7JK3 - chains D and A of the 9 polymer chains in the assembly; structure by electron microscopy, 3.40 A resolution.

== Chain D ==
Protein: Origin recognition complex subunit 4
Organism: Drosophila melanogaster
Reference sequence: Q9W102 (Q9W102_DROME); residue numbers follow UniProt; this construct covers 1-459
Amino-acid sequence (462 residues; numbered -2 to 459; the number before each row is that of its first residue; numbers below 1 keep their minus sign (Ser-2 is residue -2)):
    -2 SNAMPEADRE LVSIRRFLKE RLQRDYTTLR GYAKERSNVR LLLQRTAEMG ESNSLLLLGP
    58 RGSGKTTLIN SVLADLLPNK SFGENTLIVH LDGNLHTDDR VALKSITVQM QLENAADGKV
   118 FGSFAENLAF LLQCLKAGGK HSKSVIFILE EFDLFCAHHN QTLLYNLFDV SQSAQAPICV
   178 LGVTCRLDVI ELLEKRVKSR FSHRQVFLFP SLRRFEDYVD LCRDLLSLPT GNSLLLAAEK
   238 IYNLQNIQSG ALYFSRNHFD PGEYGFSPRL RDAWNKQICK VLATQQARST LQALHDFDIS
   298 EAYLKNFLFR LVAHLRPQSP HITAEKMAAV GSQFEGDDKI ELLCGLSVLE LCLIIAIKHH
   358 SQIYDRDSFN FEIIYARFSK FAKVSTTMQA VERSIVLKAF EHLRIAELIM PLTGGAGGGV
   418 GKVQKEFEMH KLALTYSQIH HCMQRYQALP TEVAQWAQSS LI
Unresolved in the structure: -2 to 1, 245-249, 411-419, 457-459
Construct notes: expression tag (-2 to 0)
Metal / ion sites: Mg2+: Thr63 (together with ATP)
Small-molecule neighbours:
  - ATP (adenosine-5'-triphosphate), molecule 1: Thr25, Leu26, Arg27, Tyr29, Arg58, Gly59, Ser60, Gly61, Lys62, Thr63, Thr64, Glu148, Glu298, Ala299, Lys302
  - ATP, molecule 2: Tyr162, Arg193, Arg197
What the authors report for this chain:
  - mutagenesis - R97A (3-fold): decreased binding to DNA

== Chain A ==
Protein: Origin recognition complex subunit 1
Organism: Drosophila melanogaster
Reference sequence: O16810 (ORC1_DROME); residue numbers follow UniProt; this construct covers 440-924
Amino-acid sequence (488 residues; numbered 437 to 924; the number before each row is that of its first residue):
   437 SNAPRRSIHL SNIVEQRVFE DDEIISTPKR GRSKKTVQDN DEDYSPKKSV QKTPTRTRRS
   497 STTTKTATTP SKGITTATAT PMTPSQKMKK IRAGELSPSM QQRTDLPAKD SSKSELQLAR
   557 EQLHVSVVPK SLPCREREFE NIYAFLEGKI QDQCGGCMYV SGVPGTGKTA TVTGVIRTLQ
   617 RMAKQNELPA FEYLEINGMR LTEPRQAYVQ IYKQLTGKTV SWEQAHALLE KRFTTPAPRR
   677 VTTVLLVDEL DILCNRRQDV VYNLLDWPTK SAAKLVVVTI ANTMDLPERL LMGKVTSRLG
   737 LTRLTFQPYS HKQLQEIVTA RLGGSETFKG EAVQLVARKV AAVSGDARRA LDICRRATEI
   797 ADTAAVKCVT MLHVQQALAE MIASAKVQAI RNCSRMEQIF LQAIAAEVTR TGVEETTFMG
   857 VYQQVETIAA FMGVTFPPPG RALRLCSKLG AERLIISEHS RNDLFQKILL NVSADDIHYA
   917 LRVEEMVN
Unresolved in the structure: 437-518, 920-924
Construct notes: expression tag (437-439)
Metal / ion sites: Mg2+: Thr605 (together with ATP)
Small-molecule neighbours: ATP (adenosine-5'-triphosphate): Val561, Val563, Val564, Pro565, Leu568, Pro569, Arg571, Pro600, Gly601, Thr602, Gly603, Lys604, Thr605, Ala606, Glu685, Asn718, Tyr745, Ile753, Arg757, Ala783, Arg784, Leu787
Curated features (UniProtKB/Swiss-Prot):
  - binding site (ATP): Val564, Gly598 to Ala606, Glu685, Asn718, Arg784
  - binding site (Mg(2+)): Asp684, Glu685
  - modified residue: Ser533 (Phosphoserine)
What the authors report for this chain:
  - mutagenesis - S657A/Q660A: unchanged binding to DNA
  - catalytic residues: Asp684
  - mutagenesis - D684A: abolished catalytic activity on ATP

== How chain D and chain A interact ==
Contacting residue pairs (116; chain D residue first):
  Arg42(D) - Arg556(A)
  Arg42(D) - Glu795(A)  salt bridge
  Ala44(D) - Arg539(A)
  Glu45(D) - Arg539(A)
  Met46(D) - Lys549(A)  hydrogen bond
  Met46(D) - Gln553(A)
  Glu48(D) - Gln553(A)
  Glu48(D) - Glu557(A)
  Glu48(D) - Arg791(A)  salt bridge
  Ser49(D) - His560(A)
  Asn50(D) - Arg791(A)  hydrogen bond
  Glu81(D) - Thr540(A)
  Asn82(D) - Arg539(A)
  Asn82(D) - Thr540(A)  hydrogen bond
  Asn82(D) - Asp541(A)  hydrogen bond (side chain-backbone)
  Met107(D) - Gln537(A)  hydrogen bond (backbone-side chain)
  Gln108(D) - Gln537(A)
  Glu110(D) - Lys523(A)  hydrogen bond (backbone-side chain)
  Asn111(D) - Met524(A)
  Phe118(D) - Pro520(A)  hydrophobic
  Phe118(D) - Met524(A)  hydrophobic
  Phe121(D) - Thr638(A)
  Ala122(D) - Thr638(A)
  Ala122(D) - Gln642(A)
  Glu123(D) - Arg528(A)  salt bridge
  Leu125(D) - Arg636(A)
  Leu125(D) - Thr638(A)
  Phe127(D) - Pro534(A)  hydrophobic
  Leu129(D) - Arg636(A)
  Gln130(D) - Pro534(A)
  Gln130(D) - Lys649(A)  hydrogen bond
  Cys131(D) - Pro534(A)  hydrophobic
  Cys131(D) - Ser535(A)
  Cys131(D) - Met536(A)
  Ala134(D) - Pro534(A)
  Lys137(D) - Pro543(A)
  His138(D) - Gln538(A)
  His138(D) - Arg539(A)
  Ser139(D) - Gln537(A)
  Ser139(D) - Arg539(A)
  Lys140(D) - Met536(A)
  Lys140(D) - Gln537(A)  hydrogen bond (backbone-backbone)
  Lys140(D) - Gln538(A)
  Lys140(D) - Arg539(A)
  Val142(D) - Met536(A)  hydrophobic
  Asn157(D) - Met635(A)
  Thr159(D) - Met635(A)  hydrogen bond (side chain-backbone)
  Tyr162(D) - Met635(A)  hydrophobic
  Tyr162(D) - Glu685(A)  hydrogen bond
  Asn163(D) - Met635(A)
  Asn163(D) - Arg636(A)
  Asp166(D) - Arg636(A)  salt bridge
  Ser168(D) - His560(A)
  Gln169(D) - Val561(A)
  Ser170(D) - Ser562(A)
  Ala171(D) - Ser562(A)
  Ala173(D) - Met536(A)  hydrophobic
  Cys182(D) - Ala887(A)
  Arg183(D) - Ala887(A)
  Arg183(D) - Arg889(A)
  Leu184(D) - Ala825(A)  hydrophobic
  Leu184(D) - Glu888(A)
  Asp185(D) - Lys822(A)  salt bridge
  Asp185(D) - Arg889(A)
  Asp185(D) - Asn907(A)  hydrogen bond
  Glu191(D) - Met635(A)
  Lys192(D) - Pro600(A)
  Lys192(D) - Asn718(A)
  Arg193(D) - Met635(A)
  Arg193(D) - Glu685(A)
  Arg193(D) - Asp687(A)  salt bridge
  Arg193(D) - Asn718(A)  hydrogen bond
  Ser196(D) - Pro600(A)
  Ser196(D) - Asp782(A)
  Ser196(D) - Arg784(A)
  Arg197(D) - Arg784(A)
  Ser199(D) - Asp788(A)
  His200(D) - Arg785(A)  hydrogen bond
  His200(D) - Met817(A)
  Arg201(D) - Arg791(A)
  Arg201(D) - Glu795(A)  salt bridge
  Arg201(D) - Met817(A)  hydrogen bond (backbone-side chain)
  Gln202(D) - Ala819(A)
  Phe204(D) - Ala819(A)  hydrophobic
  Phe204(D) - Ala821(A)  hydrophobic
  Phe206(D) - Ala821(A)
  Phe206(D) - Gln824(A)
  Pro207(D) - Asn828(A)
  Arg210(D) - Arg827(A)
  Arg210(D) - Cys829(A)  hydrogen bond (side chain-backbone)
  Arg210(D) - Gln834(A)  hydrogen bond
  Asp293(D) - Ser830(A)
  Asp293(D) - Arg831(A)  salt bridge
  Asp293(D) - Met832(A)
  Phe294(D) - Ser830(A)  hydrogen bond (backbone-side chain)
  Phe294(D) - Glu833(A)
  Phe294(D) - Arg877(A)
  Phe294(D) - Arg880(A)
  Phe294(D) - Leu881(A)  hydrophobic
  Phe294(D) - Lys884(A)
  Asp295(D) - Glu833(A)
  Asp295(D) - Arg880(A)  salt bridge
  Asp295(D) - Lys884(A)  salt bridge
  Ile296(D) - Asn828(A)
  Ile296(D) - Ser830(A)
  Tyr300(D) - Arg877(A)  hydrogen bond
  Phe331(D) - Arg877(A)
  Asp334(D) - Pro874(A)
  Arg363(D) - Phe901(A)
  Met407(D) - Asp899(A)
  Met407(D) - Phe901(A)  hydrophobic
  Leu429(D) - Phe901(A)
  Ala430(D) - Leu900(A)
  Leu431(D) - Leu900(A)
  Thr432(D) - Met855(A)
  Thr432(D) - Leu900(A)
Also at the interface, not in a pair above, chain D (85 interface residues in all): Asn35, Leu38, Leu39, Pro57, Lys77, Leu84, Ala112, Ala113, Gly119, Ala126, Leu132, Lys133, His292, Glu332, Lys336, Lys428, Gln435
Also at the interface, not in a pair above, chain A (75 interface residues in all): Ile527, Glu631, Asn633, Gln646, Ile688, Arg792, Thr799, Val870, Pro873, Pro875, Gly876, Arg897, Asn898

== Summary ==
85 residues of chain D face 75 of chain A across their interface, with 18 hydrogen bonds and 10 salt bridges.
Among the polar pairs are Arg42(D)-Glu795(A), Glu48(D)-Arg791(A) and Glu123(D)-Arg528(A). From the paper: the
catalytic residue Asp684(A); R97A of chain D reduces binding to DNA; 3 substitutions were tested in all.
Chain D is Origin recognition complex subunit 4 and chain A is Origin recognition complex subunit 1, both from
Drosophila melanogaster; the structure, Structure of Drosophila ORC bound to GC-rich DNA and Cdc6, was
determined by electron microscopy (same publication as 7JGR, 7JGS, 7JK2, 7JK4, 7JK5 and 7JK6).
